1E6E - chains A and B; structure by X-ray diffraction, 2.30 A resolution.

Chain A:
Name: Nadph\:adrenodoxin oxidoreductase
Source organism: Bos taurus
Notes: EC 1.18.1.2, 1.18.1.6
UniProt: P08165 (ADRO_BOVIN); residues 1-460 here correspond to UniProt positions 33-492 (UniProt number = residue number + 32)
Amino-acid sequence (460 residues; numbered 1 to 460; the number before each row is that of its first residue):
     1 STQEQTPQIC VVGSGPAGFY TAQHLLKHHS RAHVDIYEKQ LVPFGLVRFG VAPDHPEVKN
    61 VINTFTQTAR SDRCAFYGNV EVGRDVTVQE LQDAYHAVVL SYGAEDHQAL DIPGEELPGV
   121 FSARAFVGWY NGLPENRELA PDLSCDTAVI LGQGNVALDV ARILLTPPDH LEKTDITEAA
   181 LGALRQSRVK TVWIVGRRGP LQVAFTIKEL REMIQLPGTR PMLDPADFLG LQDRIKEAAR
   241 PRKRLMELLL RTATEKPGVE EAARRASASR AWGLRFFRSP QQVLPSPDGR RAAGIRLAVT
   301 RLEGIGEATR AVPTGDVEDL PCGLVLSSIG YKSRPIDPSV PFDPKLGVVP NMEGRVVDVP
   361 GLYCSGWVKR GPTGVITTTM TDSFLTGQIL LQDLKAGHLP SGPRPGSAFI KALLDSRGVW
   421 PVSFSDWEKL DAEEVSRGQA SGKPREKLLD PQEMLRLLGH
Disordered / not traced: 1-3
Ligand contacts: FAD (flavin-adenine dinucleotide): Val12, Gly13, Ser14, Gly15, Pro16, Ala17, Gly18, Tyr37, Glu38, Lys39, Gln40, Gly45, Leu46, Gly50, Val51, His55, Val58, Val80, Glu81, Val82, Ser101, Tyr102, Gly103, Glu105, Arg124, Val127, Val156, Asp159, Glu209, Tyr331, Ile336, Gly366, Trp367, Gly374, Val375, Ile376, Thr379
Curated features (UniProtKB/Swiss-Prot):
  - binding site (FAD): Ala17, Glu38, Leu46, Val82, Trp367, Gly374 to Ile376
  - binding site (NADP(+)): Gln153 to Val156, Arg197, Arg198, Glu209, Gly374
  - modified residue (Phosphoserine): Ser279, Ser286

Chain B:
Name: Adrenodoxin
Source organism: Bos taurus
UniProt: P00257 (ADX1_BOVIN); residues 1-128 here correspond to UniProt positions 59-186 (UniProt number = residue number + 58)
Amino-acid sequence (128 residues; row label = number of the first residue in the row):
     1 GSSEDKITVH FINRDGETLT TKGKIGDSLL DVVVQNNLDI DGFGACEGTL ACSTCHLIFE
    61 QHIFEKLEAI TDEENDMLDL AYGLTDRSRL GCQICLTKAM DNMTVRVPDA VSDARESIDM
   121 GMNSSKIE
Disordered / not traced: 1-4, 118-128
Construct notes: engineered mutation Gly1 (Ser59 in P00257)
Bound ions: 2Fe-2S cluster Fe: Cys46, Cys52, Cys55, Cys92
Ligand contacts: 2Fe-2S cluster (FES): Leu30, Gly44, Ala45, Cys46, Glu47, Gly48, Thr49, Leu50, Ala51, Cys52, Thr54, Cys55, Leu90, Cys92
Curated features (UniProtKB/Swiss-Prot):
  - binding site ([2Fe-2S] cluster): Cys46, Cys52, Cys55, Cys92
  - modified residue: Ser3 (Phosphoserine), Lys6 (N6-acetyllysine), Lys98 (N6-succinyllysine), Ser117 (Phosphoserine)

How chain A and chain B interact:
Pairs across the interface (47):
  Tyr20(A) - Ala45(B)
  His24(A) - Asp41(B)  salt bridge
  Lys27(A) - Asp39(B)  salt bridge
  Lys27(A) - Asp41(B)
  His28(A) - Asp41(B)  salt bridge
  Glu57(A) - Cys46(B)
  Glu57(A) - Thr49(B)
  Glu57(A) - Ala51(B)
  Val58(A) - Ala51(B)  hydrophobic
  Asn60(A) - Ala45(B)
  Asn60(A) - Cys46(B)  hydrogen bond (side chain-backbone)
  Asn60(A) - Glu47(B)
  Asn60(A) - Thr49(B)
  Val61(A) - Ala45(B)
  Asn63(A) - Glu47(B)  hydrogen bond
  Thr206(A) - Leu80(B)
  Ile207(A) - Asp76(B)
  Lys208(A) - Leu50(B)  hydrogen bond (side chain-backbone)
  Lys208(A) - Met77(B)
  Arg211(A) - Asp72(B)
  Arg211(A) - Asp76(B)  salt bridge
  Arg240(A) - Asn75(B)
  Arg240(A) - Asp79(B)  salt bridge
  Arg240(A) - Leu84(B)
  Pro241(A) - Asp79(B)
  Arg244(A) - Asp72(B)  salt bridge
  Arg244(A) - Asn75(B)
  Arg244(A) - Asp76(B)  salt bridge
  Arg244(A) - Asp79(B)  salt bridge
  Glu353(A) - Asp113(B)
  Arg370(A) - Asp113(B)  salt bridge
  Arg370(A) - Glu116(B)
  Thr373(A) - Ser117(B)  hydrogen bond (side chain-backbone)
  Thr377(A) - Cys52(B)
  Thr377(A) - Ser53(B)
  Thr377(A) - Thr54(B)
  Thr377(A) - Arg115(B)
  Thr378(A) - Arg115(B)  hydrogen bond
  Thr378(A) - Glu116(B)
  Met380(A) - Gly42(B)
  Met380(A) - Thr54(B)
  Thr381(A) - Arg115(B)
  Thr381(A) - Glu116(B)  hydrogen bond
  Asp382(A) - Glu116(B)
  Phe384(A) - Asp41(B)
  Phe384(A) - Gly42(B)
  Leu385(A) - Glu116(B)
Interface residues without a listed pair, chain B (27 interface residues in all): Ile40, Glu73, Tyr82, Thr85

Summary:
26 residues of chain A and 27 residues of chain B are in contact, with 6 hydrogen bonds and 9 salt bridges.
Polar contacts include His24(A)-Asp41(B), Lys27(A)-Asp39(B) and His28(A)-Asp41(B). Bound to chain A:
flavin-adenine dinucleotide. Chain B binds 2Fe-2S cluster.
Here chain A is Nadph\:adrenodoxin oxidoreductase and chain B is Adrenodoxin, both from Bos taurus. Entry 1E6E
(Adrenodoxin reductase/adrenodoxin complex of mitochondrial P450 systems) was determined by X-ray diffraction.
